PDB entry 7PEV | electron microscopy, 6.00 A resolution (low resolution: residue-level contacts below are approximate; hydrogen-bond / salt-bridge calls are withheld) | chains A and J of the 18 polymer chains in the assembly

Chain A:
Name: Histone H3.2
Organism: Homo sapiens
Reference sequence: Q71DI3 (H32_HUMAN); residues 0-135 here correspond to UniProt positions 1-136 (UniProt number = residue number + 1)
Sequence (136 residues; row label = number of the first residue in the row; numbering starts at 0):
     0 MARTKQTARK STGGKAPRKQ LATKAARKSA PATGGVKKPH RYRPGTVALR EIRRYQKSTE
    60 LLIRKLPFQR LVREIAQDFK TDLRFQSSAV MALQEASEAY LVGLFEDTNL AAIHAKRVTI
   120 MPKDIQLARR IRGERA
Unresolved in the structure: 0-36, 134-135
Construct notes: engineered mutation Ala110 (Cys111 in Q71DI3)
UniProt features mapped onto this chain:
  - modified residue: Arg2 (Asymmetric dimethylarginine), Thr3 (Phosphothreonine), Lys4 (Allysine), Gln5 (5-glutamyl dopamine), Thr6 (Phosphothreonine), Arg8 (Citrulline), Lys9 (N6,N6,N6-trimethyllysine), Ser10 (ADP-ribosylserine), Thr11 (Phosphothreonine), Lys14 (N6-(2-hydroxyisobutyryl)lysine), Arg17 (Asymmetric dimethylarginine), Lys18 (N6-(2-hydroxyisobutyryl)lysine), Lys23 (N6-(2-hydroxyisobutyryl)lysine), Arg26 (Citrulline), Lys27 (N6,N6,N6-trimethyllysine), Ser28 (ADP-ribosylserine), Lys36 (N6,N6,N6-trimethyllysine), Lys37 (N6-methyllysine), Tyr41 (Phosphotyrosine), Lys56 (N6,N6,N6-trimethyllysine) and 8 more in UniProt
  - lipidation: Lys18 (N6-decanoyllysine)

Chain J:
Molecule: 702-nt DNA strand
Organism: synthetic construct
Sequence (702 nucleotides; row label = number of the first residue in the row):
     1 ATCGGCACTG GAACAGGATG TATATATGTG ACACGTGCCT GGAGACTAGG GAGTAATCCC
    61 CTTGGCGGTT AAAACGCGGG GGACAGCGCG TACGTGCGTT TAAGCGGTGC TAGAGCTGTC
   121 TACGACCAAT TGAGCGGCCT CGGCACCGGG ATTCTCCAGG GGATCCGGAT GCTCGGGTCC
   181 GGCACTGGAA CAGGATGTAT ATATGTGACA CGTGCCTGGA GACTAGGGAG TAATCCCCTT
   241 GGCGGTTAAA ACGCGGGGGA CAGCGCGTAC GTGCGTTTAA GCGGTGCTAG AGCTGTCTAC
   301 GACCAATTGA GCGGCCTCGG CACCGGGATT CTCCAGGGGA TCCGGATGCT CGGGTCCGGC
   361 ACTGGAACAG GATGTATATA TGTGACACGT GCCTGGAGAC TAGGGAGTAA TCCCCTTGGC
   421 GGTTAAAACG CGGGGGACAG CGCGTACGTG CGTTTAAGCG GTGCTAGAGC TGTCTACGAC
   481 CAATTGAGCG GCCTCGGCAC CGGGATTCTC CAGGGGATCC GGATGCTCGG GTCCGGCACT
   541 GGAACAGGAT GTATATATGT GACACGTGCC TGGAGACTAG GGAGTAATCC CCTTGGCGGT
   601 TAAAACGCGG GGGACAGCGC GTACGTGCGT TTAAGCGGTG CTAGAGCTGT CTACGACCAA
   661 TTGAGCGGCC TCGGCACCGG GATTCTCCAG GGGATCCGGG AT
Unresolved in the structure: 1-180, 352-524, 701-702

Chain A / chain J interface:
Contacting residue pairs (30; chain A residue first):
  His39(A) - DG627(J)
  Arg40(A) - DG625(J)
  Arg40(A) - DT626(J)
  Arg40(A) - DG627(J)
  Tyr41(A) - DG551(J)
  Tyr41(A) - DT626(J)
  Tyr41(A) - DG627(J)
  Arg42(A) - DT626(J)
  Pro43(A) - DG625(J)
  Pro43(A) - DT626(J)
  Gly44(A) - DG625(J)
  Gly44(A) - DT626(J)
  Thr45(A) - DT626(J)
  Val46(A) - DT626(J)
  Val46(A) - DG627(J)
  Ala47(A) - DT626(J)
  Arg49(A) - DG551(J)
  Arg49(A) - DT552(J)
  Arg53(A) - DT552(J)
  Arg63(A) - DA634(J)
  Arg63(A) - DG635(J)
  Lys64(A) - DA634(J)
  Lys64(A) - DG635(J)
  Leu65(A) - DA634(J)
  Leu65(A) - DG635(J)
  Pro66(A) - DA634(J)
  Arg69(A) - DA634(J)
  Asp81(A) - DG644(J)
  Arg83(A) - DA643(J)
  Arg83(A) - DG644(J)
Other interface residues (no listed pair), chain A (19 interface residues in all): Pro38
Other interface residues (no listed pair), chain J (11 interface residues in all): DT550, DC628

Summary:
19 residues of chain A and 11 residues of chain J are in contact.
Here chain A is Histone H3.2 (Homo sapiens) and chain J is a 702-nt DNA strand (synthetic construct). Entry
7PEV (Nucleosome stack of the 4x177 nucleosome array containing H1) was determined by electron microscopy,
deposited together with 7PET, 7PEU, 7PEW, 7PEX, 7PEY, 7PEZ and 16 further entries.
